PDB entry 2NVT | X-ray diffraction, 3.36 A resolution | chains B and J of the 13 polymer chains in the assembly

[Chain B]
Name: DNA-directed RNA polymerase II 140 kDa polypeptide
Organism: Saccharomyces cerevisiae
Notes: EC 2.7.7.6
UniProt: P08518 (RPB2_YEAST); residues 1-1224 here = UniProt positions 1-1224
Amino-acid sequence (1224 residues; each row starts with the number of its first residue):
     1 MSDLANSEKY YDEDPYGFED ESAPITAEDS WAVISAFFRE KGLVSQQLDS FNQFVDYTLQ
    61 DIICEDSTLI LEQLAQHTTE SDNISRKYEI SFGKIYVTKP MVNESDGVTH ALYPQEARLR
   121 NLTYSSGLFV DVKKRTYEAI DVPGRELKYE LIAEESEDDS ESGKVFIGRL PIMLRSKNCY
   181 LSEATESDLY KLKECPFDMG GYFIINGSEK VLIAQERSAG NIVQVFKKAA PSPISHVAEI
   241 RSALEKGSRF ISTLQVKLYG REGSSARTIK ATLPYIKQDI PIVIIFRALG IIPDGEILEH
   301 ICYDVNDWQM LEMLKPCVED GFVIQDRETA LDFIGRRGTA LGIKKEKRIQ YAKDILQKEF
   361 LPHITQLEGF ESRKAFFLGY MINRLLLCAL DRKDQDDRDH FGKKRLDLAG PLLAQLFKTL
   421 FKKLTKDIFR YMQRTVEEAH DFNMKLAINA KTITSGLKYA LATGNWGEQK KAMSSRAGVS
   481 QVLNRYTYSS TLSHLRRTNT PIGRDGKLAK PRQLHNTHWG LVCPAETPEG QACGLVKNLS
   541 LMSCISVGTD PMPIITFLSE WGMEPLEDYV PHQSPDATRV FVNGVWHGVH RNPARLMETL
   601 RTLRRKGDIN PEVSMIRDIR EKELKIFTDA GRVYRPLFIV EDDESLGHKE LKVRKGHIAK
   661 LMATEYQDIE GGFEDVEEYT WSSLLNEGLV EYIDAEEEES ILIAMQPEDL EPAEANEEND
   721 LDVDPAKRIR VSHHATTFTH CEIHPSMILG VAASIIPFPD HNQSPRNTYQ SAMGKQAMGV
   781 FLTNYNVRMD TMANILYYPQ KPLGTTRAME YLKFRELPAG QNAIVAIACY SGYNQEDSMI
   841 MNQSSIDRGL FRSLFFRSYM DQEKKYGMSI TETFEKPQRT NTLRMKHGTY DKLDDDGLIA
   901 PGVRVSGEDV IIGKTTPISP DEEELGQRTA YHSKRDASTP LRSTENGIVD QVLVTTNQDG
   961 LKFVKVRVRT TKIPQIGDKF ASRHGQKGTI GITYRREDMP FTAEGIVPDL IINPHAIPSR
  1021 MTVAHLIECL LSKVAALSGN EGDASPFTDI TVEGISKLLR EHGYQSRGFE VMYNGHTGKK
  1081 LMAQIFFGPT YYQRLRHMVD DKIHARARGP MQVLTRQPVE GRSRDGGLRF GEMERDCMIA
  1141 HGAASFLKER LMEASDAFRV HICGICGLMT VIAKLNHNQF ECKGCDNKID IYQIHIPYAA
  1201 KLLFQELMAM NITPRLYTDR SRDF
Unresolved in the structure: 1-19, 71-88, 142-163, 336-344, 438-445, 503-508, 669-677, 716-721, 920-932
Metal / ion sites: Zn2+: Cys1163, Cys1166, Cys1182, Cys1185
Residues lining bound ligands: phosphomethylphosphonic acid guanylate ester (G2P): Arg766, Tyr769, Arg1020

[Chain J]
Name: DNA-directed RNA polymerases I/II/III subunit 10
Organism: Saccharomyces cerevisiae
Notes: EC 2.7.7.6
UniProt: P22139 (RPAB5_YEAST); residues 1-70 here = UniProt positions 1-70
Amino-acid sequence (70 residues; row label = number of the first residue in the row):
     1 MIVPVRCFSC GKVVGDKWES YLNLLQEDEL DEGTALSRLG LKRYCCRRMI LTHVDLIEKF
    61 LRYNPLEKRD
Unresolved in the structure: 66-70
Metal / ion sites: Zn2+: Cys7, Cys10, Cys45, Cys46
Curated features (UniProtKB/Swiss-Prot):
  - binding site (Zn(2+)): Cys7, Cys10, Cys45, Cys46
  - cross-link: Lys59 (Glycyl lysine isopeptide (Lys-Gly) (interchain with G-Cter in ubiquitin))

[How chain B and chain J interact]
Residue-residue contacts (56):
  Glu186(B) with Arg62(J), salt bridge
  Ser187(B) with Arg62(J)
  Tyr190(B) with Lys59(J); Arg62(J); Tyr63(J), hydrophobic
  Lys193(B) with Pro65(J)
  Cys195(B) with Tyr63(J)
  Pro196(B) with Tyr63(J)
  Thr783(B) with Lys59(J); Tyr63(J), hydrogen bond (backbone-side chain)
  Asn784(B) with Tyr63(J)
  Tyr785(B) with Met1(J); Phe60(J)
  Asn786(B) with Phe60(J)
  Leu796(B) with Met1(J)
  Tyr797(B) with Met1(J)
  Tyr798(B) with Pro4(J), hydrophobic
  Pro799(B) with Leu56(J), hydrophobic
  Gln800(B) with Arg48(J); Thr52(J)
  Lys801(B) with Leu51(J), hydrogen bond (side chain-backbone); Thr52(J), hydrogen bond (backbone-backbone); Val54(J)
  Arg815(B) with Val54(J)
  Glu816(B) with Leu56(J)
  Leu817(B) with Leu56(J), hydrophobic
  Gln821(B) with Phe8(J)
  Asn822(B) with Arg48(J), hydrogen bond (backbone-side chain); Thr52(J)
  Ile824(B) with Tyr44(J), hydrophobic; Cys45(J), hydrophobic; Arg48(J)
  Ser845(B) with Phe8(J)
  Arg848(B) with Cys7(J); Phe8(J), hydrogen bond (side chain-backbone); Ser9(J); Cys10(J); Gly11(J)
  Gly849(B) with Phe8(J)
  Leu850(B) with Phe8(J), hydrophobic
  Arg996(B) with Cys10(J)
  Val1007(B) with Ser9(J)
  Asp1009(B) with Phe8(J); Ser9(J); Arg48(J), salt bridge
  Ala1035(B) with Leu51(J)
  Ala1036(B) with Tyr44(J), hydrophobic; Arg47(J), hydrogen bond (backbone-side chain)
  Leu1037(B) with Tyr44(J), hydrophobic; Arg47(J), hydrogen bond (backbone-side chain)
  Ser1038(B) with Gly33(J)
  Gly1039(B) with Glu32(J); Gly33(J); Leu51(J)
  Glu1070(B) with Tyr44(J)
  Phe1087(B) with Tyr44(J)
Also at the interface, not in a pair above, chain B (49 interface residues in all): Glu194, Phe197, Val780, Ile795, Pro802, Leu803, Pro818, Asn842, Glu1004, Ile1006, Lys1033, Asn1040, Tyr1064
Also at the interface, not in a pair above, chain J (28 interface residues in all): Ile2, Arg6, Asp31, Arg43, Met49, His53

[Summary]
49 residues of chain B and 28 residues of chain J are in contact, with 7 hydrogen bonds and 2 salt bridges.
Polar pairs include Glu186(B)-Arg62(J), Asp1009(B)-Arg48(J) and Thr783(B)-Tyr63(J). Chain B binds
phosphomethylphosphonic acid guanylate ester.
Here chain B is DNA-directed RNA polymerase II 140 kDa polypeptide and chain J is DNA-directed RNA polymerases
I/II/III subunit 10, both from Saccharomyces cerevisiae. Entry 2NVT (RNA Polymerase II Elongation Complex in
150 mM Mg+2 with GMPCPP) was determined by X-ray diffraction (same publication as 2E2H, 2E2I, 2E2J, 2NVQ,
2NVX, 2NVY, 2NVZ and 2YU9).
